PDB entry 4MTY | X-ray diffraction, 1.00 A resolution | chain A

[Chain A]
Protein: Carbonic anhydrase 2
Organism: Homo sapiens
Notes: EC 4.2.1.1
UniProtKB: P00918 (CAH2_HUMAN); residue numbers follow UniProt; this construct covers 1-260
Amino-acid sequence (260 residues; each row starts with the number of its first residue):
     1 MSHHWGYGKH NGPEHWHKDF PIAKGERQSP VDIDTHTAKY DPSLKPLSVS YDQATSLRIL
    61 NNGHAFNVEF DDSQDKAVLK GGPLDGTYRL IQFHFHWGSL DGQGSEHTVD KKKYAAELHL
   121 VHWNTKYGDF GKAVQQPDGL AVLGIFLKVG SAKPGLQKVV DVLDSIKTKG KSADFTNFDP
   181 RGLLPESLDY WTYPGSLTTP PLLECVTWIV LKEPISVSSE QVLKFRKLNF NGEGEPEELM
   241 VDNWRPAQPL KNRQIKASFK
Unresolved in the structure: 1-2
Bound ions: Zn2+: His94, His96, His119 (together with N-(3-hydroxybenzyl)-4-sulfamoylbenzamide); Hg2+: Val134, Cys205; 4-(hydroxymercury)benzoic acid Hg: Gln136, Glu204, Cys205
Small-molecule neighbours:
  - 4-(hydroxymercury)benzoic acid: Val134, Gln135, Gln136, Pro137, Leu203, Glu204, Cys205
  - N-(3-hydroxybenzyl)-4-sulfamoylbenzamide (SBW), molecule 1: His3, His4, Trp5, His10, Asn11, His15, Trp16, Lys18, Asp19, Phe20
  - N-(3-hydroxybenzyl)-4-sulfamoylbenzamide (SBW), molecule 2: Leu57, Leu60, Asn67, Glu69, Phe70, Asp71, Asp72, Ile91, Gln92, Phe130
  - N-(3-hydroxybenzyl)-4-sulfamoylbenzamide (SBW), molecule 3: Gln92, His94, His96, Glu106, His119, Val121, Phe130, Val134, Val142, Ser196, Leu197, Thr198, Thr199, Pro201, Leu203, Trp208
Swiss-Prot annotation at these positions:
  - active site: His64 (Proton donor/acceptor)
  - binding site (Zn(2+)): His94, His96, His119
  - binding site (substrate): Thr198, Thr199
  - site: Tyr7 (Fine-tunes the proton-transfer properties of H-64), Asn62 (Fine-tunes the proton-transfer properties of H-64), Asn67 (Fine-tunes the proton-transfer properties of H-64), Gln92 (Involved in the binding of some activators, including histamine and L-histidine)
  - modified residue: Ser2 (N-acetylserine), Ser165 (Phosphoserine), Ser172 (Phosphoserine)

[Overview]
Ligands of chain A: 3 copies of N-(3-hydroxybenzyl)-4-sulfamoylbenzamide and 4-(hydroxymercury)benzoic acid.
The Zn2+ site is built by His94, His96 and His119. Val134 and Cys205 coordinate Hg2+. From UniProt:
active-site residue His64, 3 Zn2+-binding residues and substrate-binding residues Thr198 and Thr199.
Chain A is Carbonic anhydrase 2 (Homo sapiens); the structure, Structure at 1A resolution of a helical
aromatic foldamer-protein complex, was determined by X-ray diffraction, deposited together with 4LP6.
